Entry 6MZG (X-ray diffraction, 3.21 A resolution); this record covers chains D and E of the 6 polymer chains in the assembly.

# Chain D
Protein: Tubulin beta chain
Organism: Sus scrofa
UniProt: P02554 (TBB_PIG); the author numbering skips numbers that UniProt does not, so the offset changes along the chain: 1-42 = UniProt 1-42; 45-360 = UniProt 43-358; 369-455 = UniProt 359-445
Sequence (445 residues; each row starts with the number of its first residue; note: 10 numbers in that range are skipped by the numbering (no residue carries them; nothing is unmodelled there)):
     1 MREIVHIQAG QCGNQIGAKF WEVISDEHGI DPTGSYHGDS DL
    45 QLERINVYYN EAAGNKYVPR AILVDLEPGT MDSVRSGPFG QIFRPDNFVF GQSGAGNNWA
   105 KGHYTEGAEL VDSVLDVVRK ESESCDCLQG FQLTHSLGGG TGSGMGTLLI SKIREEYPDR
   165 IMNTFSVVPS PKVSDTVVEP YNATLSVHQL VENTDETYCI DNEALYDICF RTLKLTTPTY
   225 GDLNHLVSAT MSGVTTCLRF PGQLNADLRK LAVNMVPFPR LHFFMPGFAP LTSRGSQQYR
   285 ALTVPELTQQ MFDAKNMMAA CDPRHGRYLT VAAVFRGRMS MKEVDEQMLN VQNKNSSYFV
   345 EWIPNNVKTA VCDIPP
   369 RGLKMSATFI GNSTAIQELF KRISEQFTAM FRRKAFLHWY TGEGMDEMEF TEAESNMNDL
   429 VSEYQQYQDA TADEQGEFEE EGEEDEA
Not modelled in the structure: 58-60, 442-455
Curated features (UniProtKB/Swiss-Prot):
  - motif: Met1 to Ile4 (MREI motif)
  - binding site (GTP): Gln11, Glu71, Ser140, Gly144, Thr145, Gly146, Asn206, Asn228
  - binding site (Mg(2+)): Glu71
  - modified residue: Ser40 (Phosphoserine), Lys60 (N6-acetyllysine), Ser174 (Phosphoserine), Thr287 (Phosphothreonine), Thr292 (Phosphothreonine), Arg320 (Omega-N-methylarginine), Glu448 (5-glutamyl polyglutamate)
  - cross-link (Glycyl lysine isopeptide (Lys-Gly)): Lys60 (interchain with G-Cter in ubiquitin), Lys326 (interchain with G-Cter in ubiquitin)
Small-molecule neighbours: GDP (guanosine-5'-diphosphate): Ala9, Gly10, Gln11, Cys12, Gln15, Ile16, Asp69, Asn101, Ser140, Gly142, Gly143, Gly144, Thr145, Gly146, Val171, Pro173, Val177, Ser178, Glu183, Asn206, Leu209, Tyr224, Leu227, Asn228

# Chain E
Protein: Protein Stu2p/Alp14p
Organism: Lachancea kluyveri NRRL Y-12651
Sequence (554 residues; row label = number of the first residue in the row):
     1 MADQDDVDFT TLPLEQRASH KVWKARLNAY QELNNLFTKS SVISPPNDVA NYWLDPELFA
    61 SYIVDSNVVA QENAIIALHT LLEYISQVPN VSTSKLRLQW IPPLVEKGLS SSRAATKAKA
   121 TDCIMLLTQS DTSIQQTVNL MLPSLSNKLP RLVSSCVKCL ATIIEEFGFI NVSDINILLS
   181 EILEPLPKLS SHADRNVRSE TMNLILQIYK WFGKELLQEL LLEKLKPIQQ RDLSRMFEKY
   241 EGTIPPKQQP RLFQWQKEQE QEQEQILQTD KDGDTLMGNL LAYQDTNASA IHPATKPAVD
   301 PFELLPPSVI LDKFPADFQT RISSTKWKDR VEALEEIHNN VLKPVKKLAH KNQDYSDYLR
   361 VLANVIQKDA NVQAVTIAAN SVQLLCNSLR SNFTRSYGAI VLVPLLERTK EKKPSVNEAI
   421 CSALDAVATY CGFDDCLEET LNYMKHKTPQ VRIECTKFLT RMLQGWKSDG PLQNQLLFKL
   481 LPEVTTAVLK IVNDTQPTTR NTGFECFATL MKLVGERELA DPLEKLDNLK KKKIYEYYEK
   541 VEVATGLEHH HHHH
Not modelled in the structure: 1-13, 44-45, 260-300, 544-554

# How chain D and chain E interact
Pairs across the interface - 12 pairs, chain D then chain E:
  Tyr108(D) - Val372(E)  hydrophobic
  Tyr108(D) - Lys413(E)
  Thr109(D) - Trp327(E)
  Ala112(D) - Ala370(E)
  Glu113(D) - Thr325(E)
  Glu159(D) - Lys410(E)
  Glu159(D) - Thr448(E)
  Pro162(D) - Pro449(E)  hydrophobic
  Gly410(D) - Trp327(E)
  Glu411(D) - Trp327(E)
  Gly412(D) - Gln373(E)
  Glu417(D) - Lys413(E)  salt bridge
Also at the interface, not in a pair above, chain D (11 interface residues in all): Asp116
Also at the interface, not in a pair above, chain E (11 interface residues in all): Lys328, Asn371

# Overview
Chain D and chain E each contribute 11 residues to their interface; the contacts include 1 salt bridge. The
salt-bridged pair is Glu417(D)-Lys413(E). Ligands of chain D: GDP. Curated annotation (UniProt) lists 8
GTP-binding residues and Mg2+-binding residue Glu71(D) on chain D.
Chain D is Tubulin beta chain (Sus scrofa) and chain E is Protein Stu2p/Alp14p (Lachancea kluyveri NRRL
Y-12651); the structure, Structural Basis of Tubulin Recruitment and Assembly by Microtubule Polymerases with
Tumor Overexpressed Gene (TOG) Domain ..., was determined by X-ray diffraction, deposited together with 6MZE
and 6MZF.
